Entry 1IUX (X-ray diffraction, 2.00 A resolution); this record covers chain A.

[Chain A]
Protein: P-hydroxybenzoate hydroxylase
Source organism: Pseudomonas aeruginosa
Notes: EC 1.14.13.2
UniProt: P20586 (PHHY_PSEAE); residues 1-394 here = UniProt positions 1-394
Chain sequence (394 residues; numbered 1 to 394; the number before each row is that of its first residue):
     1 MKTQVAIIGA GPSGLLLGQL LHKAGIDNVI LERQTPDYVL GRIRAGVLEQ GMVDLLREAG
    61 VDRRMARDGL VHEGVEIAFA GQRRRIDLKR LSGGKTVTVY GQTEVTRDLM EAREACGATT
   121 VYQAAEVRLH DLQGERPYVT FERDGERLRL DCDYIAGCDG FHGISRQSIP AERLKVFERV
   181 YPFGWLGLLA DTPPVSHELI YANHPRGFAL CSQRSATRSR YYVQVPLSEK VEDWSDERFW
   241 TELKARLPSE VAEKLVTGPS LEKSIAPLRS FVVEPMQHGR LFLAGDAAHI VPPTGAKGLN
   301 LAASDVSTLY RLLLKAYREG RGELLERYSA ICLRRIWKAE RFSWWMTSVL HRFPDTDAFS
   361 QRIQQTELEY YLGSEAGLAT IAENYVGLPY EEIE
Swiss-Prot annotation at these positions:
  - binding site (FAD): Ser-13, Glu-32, Arg-42 to Val-47, Gln-102, Asp-286, Leu-299, Asn-300
  - binding site (substrate): Tyr-201, Ser-212 to Arg-214, Tyr-222, Pro-293
  - site (Important for catalytic activity): Tyr-201, Tyr-385
  - mutagenesis: Ala-45 (A45G: The positions of the substrate and the flavin are not altered), Tyr-201 (Y201F: Reduction of hydroxylase activity), Arg-220 (R220Q: Lower affinity for p-OHB than the wild-type), Asn-300 (N300D: The side chain of Asp300 moves away from the flavin, disrupting the interactions of the carboxamide group with the flavin O(2) atom, and the alpha-helix H10 that begins at residue 297 is ...), Tyr-385 (Y385F: The positions of the substrate and the flavin are not altered)
Ligand contacts:
  - FAD (flavin-adenine dinucleotide): Ile-8, Gly-9, Ala-10, Gly-11, Pro-12, Ser-13, Leu-31, Glu-32, Arg-33, Gln-34, Val-39, Arg-42, Arg-44, Ala-45, Gly-46, Val-47, Gln-102, Val-127, Cys-158, Asp-159, Gly-160, His-162, Gly-163, Ile-164, Tyr-222, Ala-266, Ala-284, Gly-285, Asp-286, Pro-293, Ala-296, Lys-297, Gly-298, Leu-299, Asn-300, Ala-302
  - P-hydroxybenzoic acid (PHB): Arg-44, Ala-45, Gly-46, Val-47, Trp-185, Leu-199, Tyr-201, Leu-210, Ser-212, Gln-213, Arg-214, Arg-220, Tyr-222, Pro-293, Thr-294, Gly-295, Ala-296, Tyr-385

[In short]
Ligands of chain A: flavin-adenine dinucleotide and P-hydroxybenzoic acid. Curated annotation (UniProt) lists
12 FAD-binding residues, 6 substrate-binding residues and 5 mutagenesis sites.
Chain A is P-hydroxybenzoate hydroxylase (Pseudomonas aeruginosa); the structure, P-hydroxybenzoate
hydroxylase complexed with 4-4-hydroxybenzoate at ph 9.4, was determined by X-ray diffraction (same
publication as 1IUW, 1IUV, 1IUS, 1IUT and 1IUU).
